PDB entry 2NTM | X-ray diffraction, 2.60 A resolution | chains B and C of the 4 polymer chains in the assembly

[Chain B (and C)]
Name: IMP cyclohydrolase
Source organism: Methanothermobacter thermautotrophicus
Notes: EC 3.5.4.10; chain C of this document is another copy of the same molecule, construct and numbering; everything in this record applies to it too
UniProt: O27099 (PURO_METTH); residues 1-202 here = UniProt positions 1-202
Chain sequence (222 residues; row label = number of the first residue in the row; numbers below 1 keep their minus sign (Met-19 is residue -19)):
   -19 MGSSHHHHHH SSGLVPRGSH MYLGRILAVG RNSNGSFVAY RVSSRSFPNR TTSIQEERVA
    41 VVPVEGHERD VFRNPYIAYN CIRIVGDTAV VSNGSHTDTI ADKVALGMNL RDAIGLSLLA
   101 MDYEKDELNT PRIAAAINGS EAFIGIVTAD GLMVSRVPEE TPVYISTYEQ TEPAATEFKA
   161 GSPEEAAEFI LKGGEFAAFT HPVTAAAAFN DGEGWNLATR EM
Not modelled in the structure: -19 to 0
Sequence notes: cloning artifact (-19 to -16, -9 to 0); expression tag (-15 to -10)
From the paper describing this entry:
  - catalytic residues: Arg30, Tyr59, Glu104 (proposed by the authors, not directly observed)
  - mutagenesis - Y59F: decreased catalytic activity
  - mutagenesis - C61A: increased catalytic activity

[Interface between chain B and chain C]
Residue-residue contacts (28; chain B residue first):
  Pro43(B) with Phe52(C)
  Glu48(B) with Arg49(C), salt bridge; Phe52(C)
  Arg49(B) with Glu48(C), salt bridge
  Val51(B) with Phe52(C), hydrophobic
  Phe52(B) with Pro43(C); Val51(C), hydrophobic
  Thr79(B) with Ala100(C)
  Asp82(B) with Lys105(C), salt bridge
  Lys83(B) with Leu99(C), hydrogen bond (side chain-backbone); Ala100(C); Asp102(C), salt bridge
  Leu86(B) with Asp102(C); Tyr103(C)
  Leu96(B) with Leu96(C), hydrophobic; Ala100(C)
  Leu99(B) with Lys83(C), hydrogen bond (backbone-side chain)
  Ala100(B) with Thr79(C); Lys83(C); Leu96(C); Ala100(C), hydrophobic
  Met101(B) with Thr79(C); Met101(C), hydrophobic
  Asp102(B) with Lys83(C), salt bridge; Leu86(C)
  Tyr103(B) with Leu86(C)
  Lys105(B) with Asp82(C), salt bridge; Leu86(C)
Also at the interface, not in a pair above, chain B (17 interface residues in all): Val42
Also at the interface, not in a pair above, chain C (17 interface residues in all): Val42

[Summary]
Chain B and chain C each contribute 17 residues to their interface, with 2 hydrogen bonds and 6 salt bridges.
Polar pairs include Glu48(B)-Arg49(C), Asp82(B)-Lys105(C) and Lys83(B)-Asp102(C). From the paper: catalytic
residues Arg30(B), Tyr59(B) and Glu104(B); Y59F of chain B reduces catalytic activity.
Chain B and chain C are both IMP cyclohydrolase (Methanothermobacter thermautotrophicus); the structure,
Crystal structure of PurO from Methanothermobacter thermoautotrophicus, was determined by X-ray diffraction
(same publication as 2NTK and 2NTL).
